Entry 3DJG (X-ray diffraction, 1.80 A resolution); this record covers chain X.

# Chain X
Molecule: Glutathione reductase
From: Homo sapiens
Notes: EC 1.8.1.7; fragment: to 522
UniProtKB: P00390 (GSHR_HUMAN); residues 18-478 here correspond to UniProt positions 62-522 (UniProt number = residue number + 44)
Sequence (477 residues; row label = number of the first residue in the row):
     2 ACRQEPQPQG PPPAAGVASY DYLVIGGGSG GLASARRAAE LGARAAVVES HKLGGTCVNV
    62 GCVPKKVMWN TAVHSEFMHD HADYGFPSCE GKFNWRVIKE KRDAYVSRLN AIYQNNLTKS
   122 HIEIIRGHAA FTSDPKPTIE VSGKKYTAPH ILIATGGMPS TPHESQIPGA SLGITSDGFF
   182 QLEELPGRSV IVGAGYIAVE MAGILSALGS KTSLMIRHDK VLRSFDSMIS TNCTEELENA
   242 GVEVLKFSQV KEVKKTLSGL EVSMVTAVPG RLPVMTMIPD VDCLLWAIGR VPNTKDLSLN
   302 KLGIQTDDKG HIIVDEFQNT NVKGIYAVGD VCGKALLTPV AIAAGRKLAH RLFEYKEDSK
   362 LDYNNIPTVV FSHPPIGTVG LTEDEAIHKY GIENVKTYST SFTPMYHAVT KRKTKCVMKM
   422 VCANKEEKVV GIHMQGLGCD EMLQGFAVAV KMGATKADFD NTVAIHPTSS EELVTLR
Disordered / not traced: 2-17
Disulfide bonds: C90 forms a disulfide with the same residue of a neighbouring copy of this chain
Small-molecule neighbours:
  - FAD (flavin-adenine dinucleotide): I26, G27, G28, G29, S30, G31, G32, V49, E50, S51, H52, K53, G55, G56, T57, C58, V61, G62, C63, K66, G128, H129, A130, A155, T156, G157, G158, S177, F181, I198, M202, R291, N294, L298, V329, G330, D331, L337, L338, T339, P340, A342, F372, H467, P468
  - NADPH (NDP; NADPH dihydro-nicotinamide-adenine-dinucleotide phosphate): K66, V193, G194, A195, G196, Y197, I198, A199, E201, R218, H219, R224, A288, I289, G290, R291, L337, L338, T369, V370, V371, F372
UniProt features mapped onto this chain:
  - active site: H467 (Proton acceptor)
  - binding site (FAD): S30, G31, E50, T57, C58, K66, A130, D331, T339, H467
  - binding site (glutathione): S30, R37, Y114, R347
  - binding site (NADP(+)): A195, I198, E201, R218, R224, G290, L337, V370
  - modified residue: K53 (N6-acetyllysine)
Reported in the primary citation:
  - catalytic residues: C58, C63, H467, E472 (citing earlier work)

# Summary
Chain X binds flavin-adenine dinucleotide and NADPH. UniProt lists active-site residue H467, 10 FAD-binding
residues, 4 glutathione-binding residues and 8 NADP+-binding residues. From the paper: catalytic residues C58,
C63 and H467 among others.
Chain X is Glutathione reductase (Homo sapiens); the structure, Catalytic cycle of human glutathione reductase
near 1 A resolution, was determined by X-ray diffraction together with 3DJJ, 3DK4, 3DK8 and 3DK9 from the same
study.
